Entry 7OC8 (X-ray diffraction, 1.60 A resolution); this record covers chain A.

# Chain A
Protein: Exoglucanase 1
Organism: Hypocrea jecorina
Notes: EC 3.2.1.91
UniProt: P62694 (GUX1_HYPJE); residues 1-434 here correspond to UniProt positions 18-451 (UniProt number = residue number + 17)
Sequence (434 residues; numbered 1 to 434; the number before each row is that of its first residue):
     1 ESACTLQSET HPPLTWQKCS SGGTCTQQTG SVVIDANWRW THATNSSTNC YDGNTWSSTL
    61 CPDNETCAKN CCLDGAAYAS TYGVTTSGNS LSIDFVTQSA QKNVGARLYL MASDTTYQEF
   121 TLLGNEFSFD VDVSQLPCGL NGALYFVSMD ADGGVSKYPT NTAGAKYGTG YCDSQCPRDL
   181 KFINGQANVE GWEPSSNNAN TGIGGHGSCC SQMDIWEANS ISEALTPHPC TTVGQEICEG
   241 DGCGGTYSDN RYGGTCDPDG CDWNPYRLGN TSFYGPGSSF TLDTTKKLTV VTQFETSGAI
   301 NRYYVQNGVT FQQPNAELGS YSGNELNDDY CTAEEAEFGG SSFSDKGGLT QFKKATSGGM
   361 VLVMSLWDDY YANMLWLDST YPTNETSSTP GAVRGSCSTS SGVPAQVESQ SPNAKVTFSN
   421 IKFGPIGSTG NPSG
Disulfides: Cys-4/Cys-72, Cys-19/Cys-25, Cys-50/Cys-71, Cys-61/Cys-67, Cys-138/Cys-397, Cys-172/Cys-210, Cys-176/Cys-209, Cys-230/Cys-256, Cys-238/Cys-243, Cys-261/Cys-331
Covalently attached groups: glycan linked to Asn-270
Modified / non-standard residues: Glu-1 (pyroglutamic acid; PCA)
Sequence notes: cloning artifact (94); engineered mutation Gln-212 (Glu229 in P62694)
Ion coordination: Co2+ site 1 near Asp-94 (its only coordinating residue here); Co2+ site 2: His-206, Glu-239; Co2+ site 3: Asp-214, His-228 (together with beta-D-galactopyranose); Co2+ site 4: Glu-295, Glu-325
Ligand contacts:
  - beta-D-glucopyranose / beta-D-galactopyranose / P-nitrophenol: Gln-175, Asp-214, Glu-217, Thr-226, His-228, Thr-246, Arg-251, Pro-258, Asp-259, Asp-262, Arg-267, Phe-338, Gly-339, Gly-340, Trp-376, Tyr-381, Pro-382, Arg-394
  - beta-D-glucopyranose / P-nitrophenol: Lys-286, Asn-307, Gly-308
Swiss-Prot annotation at these positions:
  - active site: Glu-217 (Proton donor/acceptor)
  - site: Asn-64 (Not glycosylated)
  - glycosylation (N-linked (GlcNAc) asparagine): Asn-45, Asn-270, Asn-384
Reported in the primary citation:
  - post-translational modification sites: Asn-270
  - binding site for beta-D-galactopyranose: Gln-175, Glu-217
  - Co2+ coordination: Asp-214, His-228
  - catalytic residues: Glu-217 (citing earlier work)
  - mutagenesis - E212Q, E217Q: increased binding to oNPC
  - mutagenesis - D214N: unchanged binding to oNPC
  - mutagenesis - E212Q: decreased binding to cellobiose
  - mutagenesis - E212Q: abolished catalytic activity (citing earlier work)

# Overview
Chain A binds beta-D-glucopyranose / P-nitrophenol and beta-D-glucopyranose / beta-D-galactopyranose /
P-nitrophenol. Covalently linked N-acetylglucosamine: at Asn-270. His-206 and Glu-239 coordinate Co2+ site 2.
The Co2+ site 3 is built by Asp-214 and His-228. UniProt lists active-site residue Glu-217. From the paper:
the catalytic residue Glu-217; E212Q and E217Q increase binding to oNPC.
Chain A is Exoglucanase 1 (Hypocrea jecorina); the structure, Trichoderma reesei Cel7A E212Q mutant in complex
with pNPL, was determined by X-ray diffraction, deposited together with 7NYT, 4V0Z and 4UWT.
